6TAU - chains B and F of the 6 polymer chains in the assembly; structure by electron microscopy, 3.70 A resolution.

Chain B (and F):
Protein: Activity-regulated cytoskeleton associated protein 2
From: Drosophila melanogaster
Notes: chain F of this document is another copy of the same molecule, construct and numbering; everything in this record applies to it too
UniProt: Q7JV70 (ARC2_DROME); residues 1-193 here = UniProt positions 1-193
Sequence (193 residues; each row starts with the number of its first residue):
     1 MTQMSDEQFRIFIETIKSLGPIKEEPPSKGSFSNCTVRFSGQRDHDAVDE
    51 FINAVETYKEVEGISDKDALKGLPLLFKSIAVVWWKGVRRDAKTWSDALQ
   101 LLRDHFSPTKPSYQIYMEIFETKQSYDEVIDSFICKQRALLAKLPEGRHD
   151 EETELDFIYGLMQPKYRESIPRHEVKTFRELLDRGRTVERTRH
Not modelled in the structure: 1-28, 193

How chain B and chain F interact:
Residue-residue contacts (23):
  Lys29(B) - Lys29(F)
  Ser31(B) - Val61(F)
  Asn34(B) - Thr36(F)
  Arg38(B) - Thr36(F)
  Arg43(B) - Val129(F)
  Arg43(B) - Asp131(F)  salt bridge
  Lys71(B) - Thr57(F)
  Lys71(B) - Glu60(F)  salt bridge
  Pro74(B) - Asn53(F)
  Pro74(B) - Thr57(F)
  Leu75(B) - Ala54(F)
  Leu75(B) - Tyr58(F)  hydrophobic
  Lys78(B) - Val37(F)
  Lys78(B) - Glu50(F)
  Ser79(B) - Glu50(F)
  Val82(B) - Glu50(F)
  Val82(B) - Asn53(F)
  Val83(B) - Asp46(F)
  Val83(B) - Ala139(F)  hydrophobic
  Trp84(B) - Cys135(F)  hydrophobic
  Lys86(B) - Asn53(F)  hydrogen bond
  Asp104(B) - Arg186(F)  salt bridge
  His105(B) - Asp131(F)
Other interface residues (no listed pair), chain B (20 interface residues in all): Gly72, Val88, Arg90, Tyr113
Other interface residues (no listed pair), chain F (20 interface residues in all): Asp49, Arg138, Leu182, Arg190

In short:
Chain B and chain F each contribute 20 residues to their interface; the contacts include 1 hydrogen bond and 3
salt bridges. Polar contacts include Arg43(B)-Asp131(F), Lys71(B)-Glu60(F) and Asp104(B)-Arg186(F).
Both chains are Activity-regulated cytoskeleton associated protein 2 (Drosophila melanogaster). Entry 6TAU
(Structure of the two-fold capsomer of the dArc2 capsid) was determined by electron microscopy (same
publication as 6TAP, 6TAQ, 6TAR, 6TAS and 6TAT).
